Entry 7PBR (electron microscopy, 3.00 A resolution); this record covers chains E and F of the 8 polymer chains in the assembly.

== Chain E (and F) ==
Protein: Holliday junction ATP-dependent DNA helicase RuvB
Source organism: Streptococcus thermophilus
Notes: EC 3.6.4.12; chain F of this document is another copy of the same molecule, construct and numbering; everything in this record applies to it too
UniProtKB: A0A2U2MES7 (A0A2U2MES7_STRTR); numbering as in UniProt (aligned over 19-333)
Chain sequence (315 residues; row label = number of the first residue in the row):
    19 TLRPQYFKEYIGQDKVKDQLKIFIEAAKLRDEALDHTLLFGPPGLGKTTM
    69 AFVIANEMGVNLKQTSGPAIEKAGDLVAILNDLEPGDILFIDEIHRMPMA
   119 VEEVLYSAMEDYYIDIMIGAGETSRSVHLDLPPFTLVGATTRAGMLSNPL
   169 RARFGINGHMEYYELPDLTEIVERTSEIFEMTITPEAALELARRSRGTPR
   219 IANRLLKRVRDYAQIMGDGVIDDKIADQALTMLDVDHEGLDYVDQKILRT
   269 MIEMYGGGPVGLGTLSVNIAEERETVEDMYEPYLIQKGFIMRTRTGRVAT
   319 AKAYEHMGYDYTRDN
Unresolved in the structure: 331-333
Small-molecule neighbours: ADP (adenosine-5'-diphosphate): L20, R21, P22, Y28, I29, P61, G62, L63, G64, K65, T66, T67, Y181, I189, P217, R218, N221

== How chain E and chain F interact ==
Contacting residue pairs - 35 pairs, chain E then chain F:
  Q37(E) with M250(F), hydrogen bond
  I40(E) with I233(F); M234(F), hydrophobic
  F41(E) with R226(F); D229(F)
  E43(E) with I233(F)
  A44(E) with D229(F); I233(F), hydrophobic
  R48(E) with R228(F); D229(F), salt bridge; Q232(F), hydrogen bond
  D53(E) with R226(F), salt bridge
  F58(E) with Y260(F)
  M117(E) with P86(F), hydrophobic; R114(F)
  A118(E) with E89(F)
  E121(E) with A87(F)
  E128(E) with R21(F), salt bridge
  D129(E) with R21(F), salt bridge
  M135(E) with A96(F)
  S142(E) with A96(F)
  S144(E) with D100(F)
  G162(E) with A288(F); E289(F); E290(F), hydrogen bond (backbone-backbone)
  M163(E) with E290(F)
  N166(E) with M297(F)
  R169(E) with T293(F)
  R171(E) with R218(F)
  G173(E) with R222(F); R226(F)
  R310(E) with N286(F), hydrogen bond (side chain-backbone)
  T311(E) with M272(F)
  R312(E) with M272(F); Y273(F)
Also at the interface, not in a pair above, chain E (28 interface residues in all): A170, F172, I174
Also at the interface, not in a pair above, chain F (30 interface residues in all): N99, K225, Y230, L251, Y298

== Summary ==
28 residues of chain E face 30 of chain F across their interface; the contacts include 4 hydrogen bonds and 4
salt bridges. Among the polar pairs are R48(E)-D229(F), D53(E)-R226(F) and E128(E)-R21(F). Chain E binds ADP.
Chain E and chain F are both Holliday junction ATP-dependent DNA helicase RuvB (Streptococcus thermophilus);
the structure, RuvAB branch migration motor complexed to the Holliday junction - RuvB AAA+ state s0-A [t2
dataset], was determined by electron microscopy together with 7PBL, 7PBM, 7PBN, 7PBO, 7PBP, 7PBQ and 3 further
entries from the same study.
